Entry 6F7C (X-ray diffraction, 2.00 A resolution); this record covers chains B and C of the 6 polymer chains in the assembly.

Chain B:
Molecule: Tubulin beta-2B chain
Organism: Bos taurus
Reference sequence: Q6B856 (TBB2B_BOVIN); the author numbering skips numbers that UniProt does not, so the offset changes along the chain: 1-42 = UniProt 1-42; 45-360 = UniProt 43-358; 369-455 = UniProt 359-445
Sequence (445 residues; numbered 1 to 455; 10 numbers in that range are skipped by the numbering (no residue carries them; nothing is unmodelled there); the number before each row is that of its first residue):
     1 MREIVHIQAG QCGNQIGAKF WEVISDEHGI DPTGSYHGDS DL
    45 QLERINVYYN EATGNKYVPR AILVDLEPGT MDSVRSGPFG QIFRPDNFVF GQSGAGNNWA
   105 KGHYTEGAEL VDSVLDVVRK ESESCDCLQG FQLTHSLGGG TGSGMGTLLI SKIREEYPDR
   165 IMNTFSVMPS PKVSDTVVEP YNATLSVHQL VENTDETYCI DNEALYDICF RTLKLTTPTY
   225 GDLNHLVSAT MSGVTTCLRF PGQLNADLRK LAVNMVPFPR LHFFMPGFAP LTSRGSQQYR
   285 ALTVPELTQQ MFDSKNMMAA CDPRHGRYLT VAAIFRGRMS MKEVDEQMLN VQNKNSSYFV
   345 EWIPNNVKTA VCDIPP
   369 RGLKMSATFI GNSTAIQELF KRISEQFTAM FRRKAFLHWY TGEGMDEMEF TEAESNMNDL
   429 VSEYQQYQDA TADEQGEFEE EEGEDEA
Not modelled in the structure: 1, 279-281, 439-455
UniProt features mapped onto this chain:
  - motif: Met1 to Ile4 (MREI motif)
  - binding site (GTP): Gln11, Glu71, Ser140, Gly144, Thr145, Gly146, Asn206, Asn228
  - binding site (Mg(2+)): Glu71
  - modified residue: Ser40 (Phosphoserine), Thr57 (Phosphothreonine), Lys60 (N6-acetyllysine), Ser174 (Phosphoserine), Thr287 (Phosphothreonine), Thr292 (Phosphothreonine), Arg320 (Omega-N-methylarginine), Glu448 (5-glutamyl polyglutamate)
  - cross-link (Glycyl lysine isopeptide (Lys-Gly)): Lys60 (interchain with G-Cter in ubiquitin), Lys326 (interchain with G-Cter in ubiquitin)
Metal / ion sites: Mg2+: Gln11 (together with GDP)
Ligand contacts:
  - CVT (3,4,5-trimethoxy-N-[(E)-naphthalen-1-ylmethylideneamino]benzamide): Val238, Cys241, Leu242, Leu248, Asn249, Ala250, Asp251, Leu252, Lys254, Leu255, Asn258, Met259, Val315, Ala316, Ala317, Ile318, Asn349, Asn350, Val351, Lys352, Ala354, Ile378
  - GDP (guanosine-5'-diphosphate): Gly10, Gln11, Cys12, Gln15, Ile16, Asp69, Asn101, Ser140, Gly142, Gly143, Gly144, Thr145, Gly146, Val171, Pro173, Val177, Asp179, Glu183, Asn206, Leu209, Tyr224, Leu227, Asn228
What the authors report for this chain:
  - binding site for CVT: Cys241, Leu242, Leu248, Asp251, Leu252, Leu255, Asn258, Met259, Lys352, Ala354

Chain C:
Molecule: Tubulin alpha-1B chain
Organism: Bos taurus
Reference sequence: P81947 (TBA1B_BOVIN); numbering as in UniProt (aligned over 1-451)
Sequence (451 residues; row label = number of the first residue in the row):
     1 MRECISIHVG QAGVQIGNAC WELYCLEHGI QPDGQMPSDK TIGGGDDSFN TFFSETGAGK
    61 HVPRAVFVDL EPTVIDEVRT GTYRQLFHPE QLITGKEDAA NNYARGHYTI GKEIIDLVLD
   121 RIRKLADQCT GLQGFLVFHS FGGGTGSGFT SLLMERLSVD YGKKSKLEFS IYPAPQVSTA
   181 VVEPYNSILT THTTLEHSDC AFMVDNEAIY DICRRNLDIE RPTYTNLNRL ISQIVSSITA
   241 SLRFDGALNV DLTEFQTNLV PYPRIHFPLA TYAPVISAEK AYHEQLSVAE ITNACFEPAN
   301 QMVKCDPRHG KYMACCLLYR GDVVPKDVNA AIATIKTKRS IQFVDWCPTG FKVGINYQPP
   361 TVVPGGDLAK VQRAVCMLSN TTAIAEAWAR LDHKFDLMYA KRAFVHWYVG EGMEEGEFSE
   421 AREDMAALEK DYEEVGVDSV EGEGEEEGEE Y
Not modelled in the structure: 441-451
Metal / ion sites: Ca2+: Asp39, Thr41, Gly44, Glu55
Ligand contacts: GTP (guanosine-5'-triphosphate): Gly10, Gln11, Ala12, Gln15, Ile16, Asp69, Asp98, Ala99, Ala100, Asn101, Ser140, Gly142, Gly143, Gly144, Thr145, Gly146, Ile171, Pro173, Val177, Ser178, Thr179, Glu183, Asn206, Tyr224, Leu227, Asn228, Ile231
What the authors report for this chain:
  - binding site for CVT: Ser178, Thr179, Val181

Chain B / chain C interface:
Residue-residue contacts - 41 pairs, chain B then chain C:
  Glu71(B) - Arg2(C)  salt bridge
  Gln96(B) - Met1(C)
  Asn101(B) - Glu254(C)
  Asp179(B) - Glu254(C)
  Asp179(B) - Lys352(C)  hydrogen bond (backbone-side chain)
  Thr180(B) - Glu254(C)
  Thr180(B) - Asn258(C)
  Val181(B) - Asn258(C)  hydrogen bond (backbone-side chain)
  Val181(B) - Pro348(C)  hydrophobic
  Val182(B) - Thr257(C)
  Thr221(B) - Lys326(C)
  Thr221(B) - Asn329(C)
  Ala397(B) - Trp346(C)
  Met398(B) - Trp346(C)
  Arg400(B) - Trp346(C)
  Arg400(B) - Ser439(C)  hydrogen bond
  Arg401(B) - Tyr262(C)  hydrogen bond (backbone-side chain)
  Arg401(B) - Asp345(C)  salt bridge
  Arg401(B) - Trp346(C)
  Arg401(B) - Glu434(C)  hydrogen bond (side chain-backbone)
  Arg401(B) - Val435(C)
  Arg401(B) - Val437(C)  hydrogen bond (side chain-backbone)
  Arg401(B) - Asp438(C)
  Arg401(B) - Ser439(C)  hydrogen bond
  Lys402(B) - Tyr262(C)
  Ala403(B) - Pro261(C)
  Ala403(B) - Tyr262(C)
  Ala403(B) - Trp346(C)  hydrophobic
  Phe404(B) - Thr257(C)
  Phe404(B) - Asn258(C)
  Phe404(B) - Val260(C)
  Phe404(B) - Pro261(C)  hydrogen bond (backbone-backbone)
  Phe404(B) - Trp346(C)  hydrophobic
  His406(B) - Val260(C)  hydrogen bond (side chain-backbone)
  His406(B) - Pro261(C)
  His406(B) - Tyr262(C)
  His406(B) - Pro263(C)
  Trp407(B) - Gln256(C)
  Trp407(B) - Thr257(C)  hydrogen bond (side chain-backbone)
  Trp407(B) - Val260(C)
  Gly410(B) - Lys163(C)  hydrogen bond (backbone-side chain)
Interface residues without a listed pair, chain B (20 interface residues in all): Gly100, Leu405
Interface residues without a listed pair, chain C (23 interface residues in all): Pro325

Summary:
Chain B and chain C form an interface of 20 and 23 residues respectively; the contacts include 11 hydrogen
bonds and 2 salt bridges. Among the polar pairs are Glu71(B)-Arg2(C), Arg401(B)-Asp345(C) and
Asp179(B)-Lys352(C). Chain B binds GDP and compound CVT. The paper reports a binding site for CVT at
Cys241(B), Leu242(B) and Ser178(C) among others.
Chain B is Tubulin beta-2B chain and chain C is Tubulin alpha-1B chain, both from Bos taurus; the structure,
TUBULIN-Compound 12 complex, was determined by X-ray diffraction.
